PDB entry 9NHO | electron microscopy, 3.80 A resolution | chains H and L of the 8 polymer chains in the assembly

# Chain H
Molecule: V1V2V3-5 pAb Heavy Chain
From: Macaca mulatta
Chain sequence (121 residues; each row starts with the number of its first residue; note: 1 number in that range is skipped by the numbering (no residue carries it; nothing is unmodelled there); X marks 117 residues of unknown identity (built as UNK)):
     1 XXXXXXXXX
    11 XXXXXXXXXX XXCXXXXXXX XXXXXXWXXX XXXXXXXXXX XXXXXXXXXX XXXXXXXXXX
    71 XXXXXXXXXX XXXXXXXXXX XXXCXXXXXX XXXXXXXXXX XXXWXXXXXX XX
Cystine bridges: C23-C94

# Chain L
Molecule: V1V2V3-5 pAb Light Chain
From: Macaca mulatta
Chain sequence (103 residues; numbered 2 to 104; the number before each row is that of its first residue; X marks 99 residues of unknown identity (built as UNK)):
     2 XXXXXXXXXX XXXXXXXXXX XCXXXXXXXX XXXWXXXXXX XXXXXXXXXX XXXXXXXXXX
    62 XXXXXXXXXX XXXXXXXXXX XXXXXCXXXX XXXXFXXXXX XXX
Cystine bridges: C23-C87

# Interface between chain H and chain L
Chain H residues in contact with chain L, 1 residues: W114
Chain L residues in contact with chain H, 1 residues: F96

# In short
Chain H and chain L each contribute 1 residues to their interface.
Here chain H is V1V2V3-5 pAb Heavy Chain and chain L is V1V2V3-5 pAb Light Chain, both from Macaca mulatta.
Entry 9NHO (BG505-CH505 Env glycoprotein in complex with NHP pAb V1V2V3-5 isolated from animal RUu18 at week
14) was determined by electron microscopy (same publication as 9NHH, 9NHI, 9NHJ, 9NHK, 9NHL, 9NHM, 9NHN and
9NI9).
